PDB entry 7QJ2 | electron microscopy, 8.60 A resolution (very low resolution: no residue pairs are listed; an interface is given only as per-side residue counts) | chains L and Z of the 22 polymer chains in the assembly

[Chain L]
Protein: Gamma-tubulin complex component 6
From: Homo sapiens
UniProt: Q96RT7 (GCP6_HUMAN); the construct has insertions or renumbered stretches relative to UniProt, so the offset changes along the chain: 1-608 = UniProt 1-608; 1474-1811 = UniProt 1482-1819
Amino-acid sequence (1819 residues; each row starts with the number of its first residue; note: 865 numbers in that range are skipped by the numbering (no residue carries them; nothing is unmodelled there); a row labelled like 608A-608Z holds insertion residues (608A, then the next letters in order)):
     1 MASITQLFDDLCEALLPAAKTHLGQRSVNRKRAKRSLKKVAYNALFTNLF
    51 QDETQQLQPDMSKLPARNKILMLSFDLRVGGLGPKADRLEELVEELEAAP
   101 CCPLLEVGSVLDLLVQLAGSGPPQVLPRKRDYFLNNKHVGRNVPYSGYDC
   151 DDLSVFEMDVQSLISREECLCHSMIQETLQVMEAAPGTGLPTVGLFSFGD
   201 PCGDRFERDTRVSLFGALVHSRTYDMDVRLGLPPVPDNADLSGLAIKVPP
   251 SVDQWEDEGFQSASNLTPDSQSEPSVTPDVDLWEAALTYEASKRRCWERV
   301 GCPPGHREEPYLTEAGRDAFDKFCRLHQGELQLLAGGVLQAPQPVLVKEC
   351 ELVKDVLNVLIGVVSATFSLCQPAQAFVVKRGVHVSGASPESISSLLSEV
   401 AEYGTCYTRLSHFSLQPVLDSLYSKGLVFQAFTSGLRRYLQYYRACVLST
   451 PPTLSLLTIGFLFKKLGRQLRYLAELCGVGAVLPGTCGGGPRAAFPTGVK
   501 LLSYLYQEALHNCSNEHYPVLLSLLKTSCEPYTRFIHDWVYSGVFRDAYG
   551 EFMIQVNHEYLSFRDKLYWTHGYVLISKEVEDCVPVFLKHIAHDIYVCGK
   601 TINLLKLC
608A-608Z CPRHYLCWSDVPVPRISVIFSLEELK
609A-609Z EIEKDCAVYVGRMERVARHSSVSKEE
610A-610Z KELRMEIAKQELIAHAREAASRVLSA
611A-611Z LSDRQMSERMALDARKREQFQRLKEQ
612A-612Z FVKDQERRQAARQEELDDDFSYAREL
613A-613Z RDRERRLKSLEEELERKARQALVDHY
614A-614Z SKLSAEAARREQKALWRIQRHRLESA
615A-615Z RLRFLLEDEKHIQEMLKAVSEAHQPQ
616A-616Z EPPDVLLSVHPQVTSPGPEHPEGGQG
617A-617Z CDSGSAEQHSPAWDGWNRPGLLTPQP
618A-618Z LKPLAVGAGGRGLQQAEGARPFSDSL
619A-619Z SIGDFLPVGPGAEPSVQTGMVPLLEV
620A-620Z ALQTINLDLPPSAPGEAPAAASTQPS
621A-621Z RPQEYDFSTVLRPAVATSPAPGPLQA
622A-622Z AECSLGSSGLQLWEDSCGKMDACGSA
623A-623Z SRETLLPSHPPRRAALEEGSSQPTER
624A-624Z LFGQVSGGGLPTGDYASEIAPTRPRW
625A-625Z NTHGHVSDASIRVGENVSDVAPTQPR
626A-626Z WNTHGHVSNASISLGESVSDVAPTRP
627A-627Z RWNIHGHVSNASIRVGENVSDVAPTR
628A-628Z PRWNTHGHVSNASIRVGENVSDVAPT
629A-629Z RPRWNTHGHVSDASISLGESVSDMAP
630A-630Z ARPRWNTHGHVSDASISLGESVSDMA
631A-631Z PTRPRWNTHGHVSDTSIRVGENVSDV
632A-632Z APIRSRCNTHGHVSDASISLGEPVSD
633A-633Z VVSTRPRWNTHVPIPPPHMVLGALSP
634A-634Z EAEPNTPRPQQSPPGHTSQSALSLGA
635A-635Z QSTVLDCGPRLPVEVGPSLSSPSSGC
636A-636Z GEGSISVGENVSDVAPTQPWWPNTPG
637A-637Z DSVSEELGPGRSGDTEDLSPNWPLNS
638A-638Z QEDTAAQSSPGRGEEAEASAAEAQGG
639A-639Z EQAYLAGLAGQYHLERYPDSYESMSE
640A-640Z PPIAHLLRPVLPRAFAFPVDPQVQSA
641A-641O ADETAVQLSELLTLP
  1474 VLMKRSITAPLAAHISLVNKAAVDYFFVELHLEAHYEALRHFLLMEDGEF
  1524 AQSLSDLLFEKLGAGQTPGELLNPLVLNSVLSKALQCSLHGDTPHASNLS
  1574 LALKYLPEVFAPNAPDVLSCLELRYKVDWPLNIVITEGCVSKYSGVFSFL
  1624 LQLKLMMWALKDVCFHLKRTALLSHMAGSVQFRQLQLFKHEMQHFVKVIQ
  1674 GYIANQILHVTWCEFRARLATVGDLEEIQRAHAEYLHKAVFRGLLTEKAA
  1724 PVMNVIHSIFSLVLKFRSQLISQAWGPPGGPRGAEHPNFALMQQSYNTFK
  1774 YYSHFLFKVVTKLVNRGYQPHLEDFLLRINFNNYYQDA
Not modelled in the structure: 1-281, 371-389, 418-424, 480-493, 557-565, 575-585, 608A-608Z, 609A-609Z, 610A-610Z, 611A-611Z, 612A-612Z, 613A-613Z, 614A-614Z, 615A-615Z, 616A-616Z, 617A-617Z, 618A-618Z, 619A-619Z, 620A-620Z, 621A-621Z, 622A-622Z, 623A-623Z, 624A-624Z, 625A-625Z, 626A-626Z, 627A-627Z, 628A-628Z, 629A-629Z, 630A-630Z, 631A-631Z, 632A-632Z, 633A-633Z, 634A-634Z, 635A-635Z, 636A-636Z, 637A-637Z, 638A-638Z, 639A-639Z, 640A-640Z, 641A-641O, 1536-1540, 1583-1587, 1645-1648, 1694-1697, 1744-1758, 1790-1791, 1808-1811

[Chain Z]
Protein: Tubulin gamma-1 chain
From: Homo sapiens
UniProt: P23258 (TBG1_HUMAN); residues 1-451 here = UniProt positions 1-451
Amino-acid sequence (451 residues; row label = number of the first residue in the row):
     1 MPREIITLQLGQCGNQIGFEFWKQLCAEHGISPEGIVEEFATEGTDRKDV
    51 FFYQADDEHYIPRAVLLDLEPRVIHSILNSPYAKLYNPENIYLSEHGGGA
   101 GNNWASGFSQGEKIHEDIFDIIDREADGSDSLEGFVLCHSIAGGTGSGLG
   151 SYLLERLNDRYPKKLVQTYSVFPNQDEMSDVVVQPYNSLLTLKRLTQNAD
   201 CVVVLDNTALNRIATDRLHIQNPSFSQINQLVSTIMSASTTTLRYPGYMN
   251 NDLIGLIASLIPTPRLHFLMTGYTPLTTDQSVASVRKTTVLDVMRRLLQP
   301 KNVMVSTGRDRQTNHCYIAILNIIQGEVDPTQVHKSLQRIRERKLANFIP
   351 WGPASIQVALSRKSPYLPSAHRVSGLMMANHTSISSLFERTCRQYDKLRK
   401 REAFLEQFRKEDMFKDNFDEMDTSREIVQQLIDEYHAATRPDYISWGTQE
   451 Q
Not modelled in the structure: 1-2, 42-44, 94-100, 178-179, 280-286, 307-312, 448-451
UniProt features mapped onto this chain:
  - binding site (GTP): Ala142 to Gly148
  - modified residue: Ser131 (Phosphoserine)
  - natural variant: Tyr92 (Y92C: In CDCBM4), Thr331 (T331P: In CDCBM4), Leu387 (L387P: In CDCBM4)

[Chain L / chain Z interface]
At this resolution (9 A) residue pairs are not listed: 38 residues of chain L and 43 of chain Z lie at the interface.

[In short]
38 residues of chain L face 43 of chain Z across their interface. UniProt lists 7 GTP-binding residues on
chain Z.
Chain L is Gamma-tubulin complex component 6 and chain Z is Tubulin gamma-1 chain, both from Homo sapiens; the
structure, Structure of recombinant human gamma-Tubulin Ring Complex 8-spoked assembly intermediate (spokes
5-12), was determined by electron microscopy together with 7QJ0, 7QJ1, 7QJ3, 7QJ4, 7QJD and 7QJE from the same
study.
